PDB entry 2Q63 | X-ray diffraction, 2.20 A resolution | chains A and B

Chain A (and B):
Molecule: Protease retropepsin
Source organism: Human immunodeficiency virus 1
Notes: EC 3.4.23.16; chain B of this document is another copy of the same molecule, construct and numbering; everything in this record applies to it too
Reference sequence: P03367 (POL_HV1BR); residues 1-99 here correspond to UniProt positions 69-167 (UniProt number = residue number + 68)
Amino-acid sequence (99 residues; numbered 1 to 99; the number before each row is that of its first residue):
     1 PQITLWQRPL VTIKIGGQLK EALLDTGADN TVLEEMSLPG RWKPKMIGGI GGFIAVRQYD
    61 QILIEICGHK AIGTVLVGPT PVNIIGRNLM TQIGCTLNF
Differences from the reference sequence: engineered mutation Asn30 (Asp98 in P03367), Ala55 (Lys123 in P03367), Met90 (Leu158 in P03367)
Small-molecule neighbours: nelfinavir mesylate ag1343 (1UN; 2-[2-hydroxy-3-(3-hydroxy-2-methyl-benzoylamino)-4-phenyl sulfanyl-butyl]-decahydro-isoquinoline-3-carboxylic acid tert-butylamide): Arg8, Leu23, Asp25, Gly27, Ala28, Asp29, Asn30, Val32, Ile47, Gly48, Gly49, Ile50, Thr80, Pro81, Val82, Ile84
From the paper describing this entry:
  - mutagenesis - D30N/L90M, D30N, D30N/A71V, L90M: decreased catalytic activity
  - mutagenesis - L90M (30-fold): decreased binding to saquinavir
  - mutagenesis - D30N/L90M, D30N (20-fold), D30N/N88D (260-fold), D30N/L63P/A71V/L90M (120-fold), D30N/A71V, L90M: decreased binding to nelfinavir mesylate ag1343
  - catalytic residues: Asp25 (citing earlier work)
  - contacts within the chain: Asn30-Asn88 (water-mediated contact), Asp25-Met90
  - mutagenesis - D30N/L90M: decreased stability (from molecular simulation)
  - binding site for nelfinavir mesylate ag1343: Asn30
  - conformationally variable residues (loop rearrangement): Leu38 to Lys43

How chain A and chain B interact:
Residue-residue contacts (92):
  Pro1(A) - Leu97(B)
  Pro1(A) - Asn98(B)
  Pro1(A) - Phe99(B)  hydrogen bond (backbone-backbone)
  Gln2(A) - Thr96(B)
  Gln2(A) - Leu97(B)
  Gln2(A) - Asn98(B)
  Ile3(A) - Thr96(B)
  Ile3(A) - Leu97(B)  hydrogen bond (backbone-backbone)
  Ile3(A) - Phe99(B)  hydrophobic
  Leu5(A) - Thr26(B)
  Leu5(A) - Arg87(B)  hydrogen bond (backbone-side chain)
  Leu5(A) - Thr91(B)
  Leu5(A) - Cys95(B)
  Trp6(A) - Arg87(B)  hydrogen bond (backbone-side chain)
  Trp6(A) - Thr91(B)
  Gln7(A) - Arg87(B)
  Arg8(A) - Asp29(B)  salt bridge
  Arg8(A) - Arg87(B)
  Pro9(A) - Thr26(B)
  Pro9(A) - Arg87(B)
  Pro9(A) - Leu97(B)  hydrophobic
  Leu23(A) - Gly27(B)
  Leu24(A) - Thr26(B)  hydrogen bond (backbone-side chain)
  Leu24(A) - Leu97(B)  hydrophobic
  Asp25(A) - Asp25(B)
  Asp25(A) - Thr26(B)
  Asp25(A) - Gly27(B)  hydrogen bond (side chain-backbone)
  Thr26(A) - Leu5(B)
  Thr26(A) - Pro9(B)
  Thr26(A) - Leu24(B)  hydrogen bond (side chain-backbone)
  Thr26(A) - Asp25(B)
  Thr26(A) - Thr26(B)  hydrogen bond (side chain-backbone)
  Thr26(A) - Leu97(B)
  Gly27(A) - Leu23(B)
  Gly27(A) - Asp25(B)  hydrogen bond (backbone-side chain)
  Asp29(A) - Arg8(B)  salt bridge
  Gly49(A) - Ile50(B)
  Ile50(A) - Gly49(B)
  Ile50(A) - Ile50(B)
  Ile50(A) - Gly52(B)
  Ile50(A) - Thr80(B)
  Gly51(A) - Gly51(B)
  Gly51(A) - Gly52(B)
  Gly51(A) - Phe53(B)
  Gly51(A) - Ile54(B)
  Gly52(A) - Ile50(B)
  Gly52(A) - Gly51(B)
  Phe53(A) - Gly51(B)
  Ile54(A) - Gly51(B)
  Cys67(A) - Phe99(B)  hydrophobic
  His69(A) - Phe99(B)
  Thr80(A) - Ile50(B)
  Arg87(A) - Leu5(B)  hydrogen bond (side chain-backbone)
  Arg87(A) - Trp6(B)  hydrogen bond (side chain-backbone)
  Arg87(A) - Gln7(B)
  Arg87(A) - Arg8(B)
  Arg87(A) - Pro9(B)
  Met90(A) - Leu5(B)  hydrophobic
  Thr91(A) - Leu5(B)
  Thr91(A) - Trp6(B)
  Ile93(A) - Phe99(B)
  Gly94(A) - Asn98(B)
  Gly94(A) - Phe99(B)
  Cys95(A) - Leu5(B)
  Cys95(A) - Leu97(B)  hydrophobic
  Cys95(A) - Asn98(B)
  Cys95(A) - Phe99(B)  hydrophobic
  Thr96(A) - Gln2(B)
  Thr96(A) - Ile3(B)
  Thr96(A) - Thr96(B)
  Thr96(A) - Leu97(B)
  Thr96(A) - Asn98(B)  hydrogen bond (backbone-backbone)
  Leu97(A) - Pro1(B)
  Leu97(A) - Gln2(B)
  Leu97(A) - Ile3(B)  hydrogen bond (backbone-backbone)
  Leu97(A) - Leu24(B)  hydrophobic
  Leu97(A) - Thr26(B)
  Leu97(A) - Cys95(B)  hydrophobic
  Leu97(A) - Thr96(B)
  Asn98(A) - Pro1(B)
  Asn98(A) - Gln2(B)
  Asn98(A) - Gly94(B)
  Asn98(A) - Cys95(B)
  Asn98(A) - Thr96(B)  hydrogen bond (backbone-backbone)
  Asn98(A) - Asn98(B)
  Phe99(A) - Pro1(B)  hydrogen bond (backbone-backbone)
  Phe99(A) - Ile3(B)  hydrophobic
  Phe99(A) - Cys67(B)  hydrophobic
  Phe99(A) - His69(B)
  Phe99(A) - Ile93(B)
  Phe99(A) - Gly94(B)
  Phe99(A) - Cys95(B)  hydrophobic
Interface residues without a listed pair, chain A (39 interface residues in all): Thr4, Val32, Ile47, Gly48, Pro81, Gln92
Interface residues without a listed pair, chain B (39 interface residues in all): Thr4, Val32, Ile47, Gly48, Pro81, Met90, Gln92

Overview:
The chain A/chain B interface involves 39 residues from each chain; the contacts include 15 hydrogen bonds and
2 salt bridges. Polar contacts include Arg8(A)-Asp29(B), Leu5(A)-Arg87(B) and Trp6(A)-Arg87(B). The paper
reports the catalytic residue Asp25(A); D30N/L90M, D30N and D30N/N88D of chain A, among others, reduce binding
to nelfinavir mesylate ag1343; 6 substitutions were tested in all.
Both chains are Protease retropepsin (Human immunodeficiency virus 1). Entry 2Q63 (HIV-1 PR mutant in complex
with nelfinavir) was determined by X-ray diffraction, deposited together with 2PYM, 2PYN and 2Q64.
